PDB entry 2PHE | solution NMR | chains A and B of the 3 polymer chains in the assembly

# Chain A (and B)
Molecule: Transcriptional coactivator PC4
Source organism: Homo sapiens
Notes: fragment: c-terminal core domain; engineered mutation(s): N61A; chain B of this document is another copy of the same molecule, construct and numbering; everything in this record applies to it too
UniProtKB: P53999 (TCP4_HUMAN); residues 62-126 here correspond to UniProt positions 63-127 (UniProt number = residue number + 1)
Amino-acid sequence (66 residues; numbered 61 to 126; the number before each row is that of its first residue):
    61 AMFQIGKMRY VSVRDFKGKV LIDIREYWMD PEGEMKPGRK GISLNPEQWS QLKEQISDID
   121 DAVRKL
Differences from the reference sequence: cloning artifact (61)

# How chain A and chain B interact
Residue-residue contacts (51):
  F63(A) - D118(B)
  F63(A) - I119(B)
  Q64(A) - Q115(B)
  I65(A) - L104(B)
  I65(A) - Q108(B)
  I65(A) - Q111(B)
  I65(A) - L112(B)
  R69(A) - Q108(B)
  V73(A) - A122(B)
  V80(A) - L126(B)
  I82(A) - V123(B)
  I84(A) - L112(B)
  K100(A) - G101(B)
  K100(A) - I102(B)
  G101(A) - G101(B)
  G101(A) - I102(B)
  I102(A) - I84(B)
  I102(A) - G101(B)
  I102(A) - I102(B)
  Q108(A) - I65(B)
  Q108(A) - G66(B)
  Q108(A) - R69(B)
  W109(A) - I116(B)
  W109(A) - I119(B)
  W109(A) - D120(B)
  Q111(A) - I65(B)
  Q111(A) - G66(B)
  L112(A) - I65(B)
  L112(A) - V71(B)
  K113(A) - I116(B)
  K113(A) - D120(B)
  Q115(A) - F63(B)
  Q115(A) - Q64(B)
  I116(A) - W109(B)
  I116(A) - K113(B)
  I116(A) - I116(B)
  D118(A) - F63(B)
  I119(A) - F63(B)
  I119(A) - V71(B)
  I119(A) - V73(B)
  I119(A) - I82(B)
  I119(A) - W109(B)
  D120(A) - W109(B)
  D120(A) - K113(B)
  A122(A) - F63(B)
  V123(A) - V73(B)
  V123(A) - V80(B)
  V123(A) - I82(B)
  L126(A) - V73(B)
  L126(A) - D75(B)
  L126(A) - V80(B)
Interface residues without a listed pair, chain A (27 interface residues in all): G66, V71, E107
Interface residues without a listed pair, chain B (32 interface residues in all): K67, R74, R85, K100, P106

# Summary
Chain A and chain B form an interface of 27 and 32 residues respectively.
Chain A and chain B are both Transcriptional coactivator PC4 (Homo sapiens); the structure, Model for VP16
binding to PC4, was determined by solution NMR together with 2PHG from the same study.
